9EXS - chains A and B; structure by electron microscopy, 3.28 A resolution.

Chain A:
Molecule: Decapping nuclease
Source organism: Thermochaetoides thermophila
Notes: EC 3.6.1.-
Reference sequence: G0SE00 (G0SE00_CHATD); residue numbers follow UniProt; this construct covers 1-396
Sequence (396 residues; each row starts with the number of its first residue):
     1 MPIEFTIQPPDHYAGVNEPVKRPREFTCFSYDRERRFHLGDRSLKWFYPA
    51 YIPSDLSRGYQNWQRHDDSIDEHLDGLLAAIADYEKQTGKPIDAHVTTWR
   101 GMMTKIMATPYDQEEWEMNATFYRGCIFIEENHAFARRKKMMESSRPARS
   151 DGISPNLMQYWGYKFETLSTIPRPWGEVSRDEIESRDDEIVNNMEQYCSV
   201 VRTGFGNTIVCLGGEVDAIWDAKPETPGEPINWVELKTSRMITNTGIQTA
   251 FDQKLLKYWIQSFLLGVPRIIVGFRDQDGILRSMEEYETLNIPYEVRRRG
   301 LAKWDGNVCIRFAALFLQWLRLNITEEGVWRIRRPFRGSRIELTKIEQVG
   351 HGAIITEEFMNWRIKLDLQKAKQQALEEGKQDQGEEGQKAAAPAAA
Disordered / not traced: 375-396
Ion coordination: Mg2+: Glu-166, Asp-217, Glu-235, Leu-236

Chain B:
Molecule: 5'-3' exoribonuclease
Source organism: Thermochaetoides thermophila
Notes: EC 3.1.13.-
Reference sequence: G0S058 (G0S058_CHATD); residues 1-1066 here = UniProt positions 1-1066
Sequence (1066 residues; row label = number of the first residue in the row):
     1 MGIPAAFRWLSNKYPKIISPVVEERPIVMPDGTEIPVDATRPNPNGEEFD
    51 NLYLDMNGIVHPCSHPEDKPAPKDEEEMMIEIFKYTDRIVKMVRPRKILM
   101 IAVDGVAPRAKMNQQRSRRFRAAQEAKEKEEEKKQLLKMLRKEKGSNMQE
   151 EPLETVVKKAFDSNSITPGTPFMDILAASLRYWCAYKLNTDPAWAKLKVI
   201 ISDATVPGEGEHKIMEFIRSQRSSPEHNPNTRHVIYGLDADLIMLGLATH
   251 EPHFRVLREDVFFQEAKARLCKLCGQKGHDERSCKGEAKQKQGEFDEKDH
   301 AQPLKPFIWLHVSILREYLAAELEVPNLPFRWDLERAIDDWVFLCFFVGN
   351 DFLPHLPALEIRENGIDTLTAIWKDNLPIMGGYLTKDGHVDLERAQYILN
   401 GLAKQEDAIFRRRREVEERREANAKRRKLNQQGAHAKGAADSHAGKSGRK
   451 HVPEAAGPLPGMALFPITNPPPPAITHDMVMKGRSVDQANLANKSAASVL
   501 KSQIQSMMAQKAATNANGAEKDVSADGTTTAPASALGKRKAELIEEDAAT
   551 NTDTDSVTDGTGSDNEGPVDTVRLWEEGYADRYYEQKFKVDPKDIEFRHK
   601 VGRAYAEGLAWVLQYYYQGCPSWEWFYPYHYAPFAADFVDLAKMEIKFEK
   651 GRISRPFEQLMSVLPAASRHAIPEVYHDLMTDPNSPIIDFYPEEFEIDLN
   701 GKKMAWQGVALLPFIEMPRLLAAMKEREHLLSEEDRARNEPGFDVLLISD
   751 AHPGLYEDITSHFYSKKQGAPKFKLNPRRSDGLAGKVEKIEGYVPHGSLV
   801 YPLARNSMPDVDYDRSITVRYIMPSSAHQHKSMLLRGVKLPPPALSRSDI
   851 EIIRSKAKNAGRSYGGAPLRNNYNSNGSRREQPINYAANAPSALPSRNYG
   901 SYPGNYGGANNYGNGYGSGYYPPPGWQPPPPGYPGFGVGVPPPPPPARLA
   951 GTPGGYGQGYGQGYGQGYNQSYGTGYGSGYSSSYQQSAPDRYRPAPAPPP
  1001 PSTHGYHSGYQSQQSYQGQHHRAGPPLPPSSNNTRRDGRYDDRRGYDDRR
  1051 DARRDNNPYRDERRYR
Disordered / not traced: 1-4, 130-159, 259-304, 425-570, 857-1066

Interface between chain A and chain B:
Pairs across the interface (29):
  Phe-47(A) / Arg-836(B)
  Tyr-48(A) / Met-833(B)
  Tyr-48(A) / Leu-834(B)  hydrogen bond (side chain-backbone)
  Tyr-48(A) / Arg-836(B)
  Pro-49(A) / Arg-836(B)
  Tyr-51(A) / Arg-331(B)
  Trp-175(A) / Arg-222(B)
  Trp-175(A) / Lys-831(B)  hydrogen bond (backbone-side chain)
  Trp-175(A) / Met-833(B)
  Trp-175(A) / Leu-835(B)  hydrophobic
  Gly-176(A) / Ser-223(B)
  Val-178(A) / Lys-831(B)  hydrogen bond (backbone-side chain)
  Arg-180(A) / Arg-336(B)
  Arg-180(A) / Lys-386(B)
  Arg-180(A) / Asp-387(B)  salt bridge
  Arg-180(A) / Lys-831(B)
  Arg-180(A) / Ser-832(B)  hydrogen bond (side chain-backbone)
  Arg-180(A) / Met-833(B)
  Asp-181(A) / Lys-386(B)  salt bridge
  Ile-183(A) / Met-833(B)  hydrophobic
  Asp-187(A) / Arg-331(B)  salt bridge
  Trp-220(A) / Arg-836(B)  hydrogen bond (backbone-side chain)
  Trp-220(A) / Gly-837(B)
  Asp-221(A) / Pro-225(B)
  Pro-224(A) / Arg-778(B)
  Glu-225(A) / Asn-776(B)
  Glu-229(A) / Arg-778(B)  salt bridge
  Pro-230(A) / Arg-778(B)  hydrogen bond (backbone-side chain)
  Glu-286(A) / Lys-839(B)  salt bridge
Other interface residues (no listed pair), chain A (23 interface residues in all): Pro-174, Ser-179, Glu-184, Ala-222, Asn-232
Other interface residues (no listed pair), chain B (20 interface residues in all): Glu-226, Asp-333, His-828

In short:
23 residues of chain A face 20 of chain B across their interface, with 6 hydrogen bonds and 5 salt bridges.
Polar pairs include Arg-180(A)/Asp-387(B), Asp-181(A)/Lys-386(B) and Asp-187(A)/Arg-331(B). The Mg2+ site is
built by Glu-166(A), Asp-217(A), Glu-235(A) and Leu-236(A).
Here chain A is Decapping nuclease and chain B is 5'-3' exoribonuclease, both from Thermochaetoides
thermophila. Entry 9EXS (Cryo-EM structure of Ch. thermophilum Rai1-Rat1 dimer) was determined by electron
microscopy together with 9FMS and 8Q6V from the same study.
